3OEE - chains B and F of the 9 polymer chains in the assembly; structure by X-ray diffraction, 2.74 A resolution.

Chain B:
Protein: ATP synthase subunit alpha
From: Saccharomyces cerevisiae
Notes: EC 3.6.3.14
UniProt: P07251 (ATPA_YEAST); residues 1-510 here correspond to UniProt positions 36-545 (UniProt number = residue number + 35)
Chain sequence (510 residues; numbered 1 to 510; the number before each row is that of its first residue):
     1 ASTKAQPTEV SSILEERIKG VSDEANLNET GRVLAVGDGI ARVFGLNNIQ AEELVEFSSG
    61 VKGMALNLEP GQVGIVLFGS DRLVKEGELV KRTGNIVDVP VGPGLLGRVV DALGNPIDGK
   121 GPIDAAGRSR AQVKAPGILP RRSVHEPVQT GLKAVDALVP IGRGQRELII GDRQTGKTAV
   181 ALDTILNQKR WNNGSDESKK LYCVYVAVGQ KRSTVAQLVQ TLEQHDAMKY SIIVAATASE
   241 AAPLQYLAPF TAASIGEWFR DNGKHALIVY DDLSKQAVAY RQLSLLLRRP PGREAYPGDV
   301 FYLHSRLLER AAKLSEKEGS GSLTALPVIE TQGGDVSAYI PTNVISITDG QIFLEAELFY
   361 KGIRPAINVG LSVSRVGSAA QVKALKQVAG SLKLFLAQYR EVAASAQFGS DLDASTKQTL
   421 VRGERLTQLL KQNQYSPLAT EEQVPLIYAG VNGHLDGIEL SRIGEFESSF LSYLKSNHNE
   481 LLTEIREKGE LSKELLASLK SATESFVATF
Not modelled in the structure: 1-24, 408-409, 510
Differences from the reference sequence: engineered mutation Ser405 (Phe440 in P07251)
Ion coordination: Mg2+: Thr178 (together with AMP-PNP)
Ligand contacts:
  - AMP-PNP (ANP; phosphoaminophosphonic acid-adenylate ester), molecule 1: Asp172, Arg173, Gln174, Thr175, Gly176, Lys177, Thr178, Ala179, Glu330, Phe359, Arg364, Pro365, Gln432, Asn433, Gln434
  - AMP-PNP (ANP), molecule 2: Ile345, Ser346, Val373, Arg375
Curated features (UniProtKB/Swiss-Prot):
  - binding site (ATP): Gly171 to Thr178
  - site: Ser372 (Required for activity)
  - modified residue (Phosphoserine): Ser22, Ser143

Chain F:
Protein: ATP synthase subunit beta
From: Saccharomyces cerevisiae
Notes: EC 3.6.3.14
UniProt: P00830 (ATPB_YEAST); residues 3-478 here correspond to UniProt positions 36-511 (UniProt number = residue number + 33)
Chain sequence (484 residues; numbered -5 to 478; the number before each row is that of its first residue; numbers below 1 keep their minus sign (Ala-5 is residue -5)):
    -5 ASHHHHHHAA QSTPITGKVT AVIGAIVDVH FEQSELPAIL NALEIKTPQG KLVLEVAQHL
    55 GENTVRTIAM DGTEGLVRGE KVLDTGGPIS VPVGRETLGR IINVIGEPID ERGPIKSKLR
   115 KPIHADPPSF AEQSTSAEIL ETGIKVVDLL APYARGGKIG LFGGAGVGKT VFIQELINNI
   175 AKAHGGFSVF TGVGERTREG NDLYREMKET GVINLEGESK VALVFGQMNE PPGARARVAL
   235 TGLTIAEYFR DEEGQDVLLF IDNIFRFTQA GSEVSALLGR IPSAVGYQPT LATDMGLLQE
   295 RITTTKKGSV TSVQAVYVPA DDLTDPAPAT TFAHLDATTV LSRGISELGI YPAVDPLDSK
   355 SRLLDAAVVG QEHYDVASKV QETLQTYKSL QDIIAILGMD ELSEQDKLTV ERARKIQRFL
   415 SQPFAVAEVF TGIPGKLVRL KDTVASFKAV LEGKYDNIPE HAFYMVGGIE DVVAKAEKLA
   475 AEAN
Not modelled in the structure: -5 to 6, 476-478
Differences from the reference sequence: expression tag (-5 to 2)
Ion coordination: Mg2+: Thr164 (together with AMP-PNP)
Ligand contacts:
  - AMP-PNP (ANP; phosphoaminophosphonic acid-adenylate ester), molecule 1: Gly158, Ala159, Gly160, Val161, Gly162, Lys163, Thr164, Val165, Glu189, Arg190, Glu193, Tyr311, Tyr345, Phe418, Ala421, Phe424, Thr425
  - AMP-PNP (ANP), molecule 2: Ser355, Arg356, Tyr368
Curated features (UniProtKB/Swiss-Prot):
  - binding site (ATP): Gly157 to Thr164
  - modified residue: Thr79 (Phosphothreonine), Thr204 (Phosphothreonine), Ser340 (Phosphoserine)

How chain B and chain F interact:
Contacting residue pairs (102; chain B residue first):
  Gly45(B) - Arg72(F)  hydrogen bond (backbone-side chain)
  Leu46(B) - Arg72(F)  hydrogen bond (backbone-side chain)
  Asn47(B) - Val71(F)
  Asn47(B) - Arg72(F)
  Asn48(B) - Val71(F)
  Ile49(B) - Leu70(F)
  Ile49(B) - Val71(F)
  Gln50(B) - Gly69(F)  hydrogen bond (side chain-backbone)
  Gln50(B) - Leu70(F)
  Gln50(B) - Val71(F)
  Ala51(B) - Val16(F)  hydrophobic
  Ala51(B) - Thr67(F)
  Ala51(B) - Glu68(F)
  Ala51(B) - Gly69(F)  hydrogen bond (backbone-backbone)
  Ala51(B) - Leu70(F)  hydrogen bond (backbone-backbone)
  Glu52(B) - Glu68(F)
  Leu66(B) - Val16(F)
  Asn67(B) - Val16(F)
  Asn67(B) - Ile17(F)
  Leu68(B) - Ala15(F)
  Leu68(B) - Val16(F)  hydrogen bond (backbone-backbone)
  Leu68(B) - Leu70(F)
  Leu68(B) - Arg72(F)
  Glu69(B) - Arg72(F)  hydrogen bond (backbone-side chain)
  Pro70(B) - Thr14(F)
  Pro70(B) - Ala15(F)
  Gln72(B) - Arg72(F)  hydrogen bond (backbone-side chain)
  Val73(B) - Arg72(F)
  Ile96(B) - Gly69(F)
  Lys134(B) - Asp65(F)  salt bridge
  Lys134(B) - Glu224(F)  salt bridge
  Lys134(B) - Pro225(F)
  Ala135(B) - Asn223(F)
  Pro136(B) - Thr191(F)
  Gly137(B) - Thr191(F)
  Ile138(B) - Ile103(F)  hydrophobic
  Ile138(B) - Thr191(F)
  Ile138(B) - Asn195(F)  hydrogen bond (backbone-side chain)
  Ile138(B) - Phe219(F)  hydrophobic
  Leu139(B) - Ile103(F)
  Leu139(B) - Asp104(F)
  Leu139(B) - Glu105(F)
  Leu139(B) - Asn195(F)
  Leu139(B) - Tyr198(F)  hydrophobic
  Arg141(B) - Thr191(F)
  Arg141(B) - Asn195(F)  hydrogen bond (backbone-side chain)
  Arg142(B) - Arg199(F)
  Ser143(B) - Arg199(F)
  Arg166(B) - Arg190(F)
  Arg289(B) - Ile17(F)
  Arg289(B) - Leu271(F)
  Pro290(B) - Ala270(F)
  Pro290(B) - Pro276(F)  hydrophobic
  Gly292(B) - Val279(F)
  Arg293(B) - Ala314(F)
  Arg293(B) - Asp316(F)  salt bridge
  Arg293(B) - Asp319(F)  salt bridge
  Gly298(B) - Glu267(F)
  Asp299(B) - Glu267(F)
  Phe301(B) - Met222(F)  hydrophobic
  Phe301(B) - Arg260(F)
  Phe301(B) - Gln263(F)
  Tyr302(B) - Met222(F)
  Tyr302(B) - Asn223(F)  hydrogen bond (side chain-backbone)
  Tyr302(B) - Glu224(F)
  Tyr302(B) - Pro225(F)
  Tyr302(B) - Arg229(F)
  Tyr302(B) - Glu267(F)
  Ser305(B) - Met222(F)  hydrogen bond (side chain-backbone)
  Arg306(B) - Met222(F)
  Glu309(B) - Arg190(F)
  Glu309(B) - Thr191(F)  hydrogen bond
  Glu309(B) - Met222(F)
  Glu309(B) - Asn223(F)
  Lys317(B) - Glu105(F)  salt bridge
  Ser337(B) - Ala314(F)
  Ser337(B) - Asp315(F)  hydrogen bond
  Ser337(B) - Arg337(F)
  Thr342(B) - Ala159(F)
  Thr342(B) - Tyr311(F)  hydrogen bond (backbone-side chain)
  Thr342(B) - Ala314(F)
  Asn343(B) - Tyr311(F)
  Ile345(B) - Ala159(F)  hydrophobic
  Ile345(B) - Arg190(F)  hydrogen bond (backbone-side chain)
  Ser346(B) - Ala159(F)
  Ser346(B) - Arg190(F)  hydrogen bond (backbone-side chain)
  Ser346(B) - Met222(F)
  Ser346(B) - Arg260(F)  hydrogen bond
  Ser346(B) - Tyr311(F)
  Ile347(B) - Arg190(F)  hydrogen bond (backbone-side chain)
  Ile347(B) - Met222(F)  hydrophobic
  Thr348(B) - Arg190(F)  hydrogen bond (backbone-side chain)
  Asp349(B) - Arg190(F)  salt bridge
  Asp349(B) - Arg192(F)  salt bridge
  Leu371(B) - Glu341(F)
  Ser374(B) - Phe424(F)
  Arg375(B) - Gly160(F)
  Arg375(B) - Arg190(F)
  Arg375(B) - Phe424(F)
  Val376(B) - Arg192(F)
  Ser378(B) - Val423(F)
  Leu394(B) - Thr425(F)
Other interface residues (no listed pair), chain B (58 interface residues in all): Gly71, Arg130, Pro291, Ala338, Tyr339, Gln398
Other interface residues (no listed pair), chain F (55 interface residues in all): Ile95, Glu189, Gly194, Asp196, Pro226, Ser266, Gly280, Pro313, His455, Tyr458

In short:
The interface between chain B and chain F involves 58 residues on one side and 55 on the other; the contacts
include 20 hydrogen bonds and 7 salt bridges. Polar pairs include Lys134(B)-Asp65(F), Lys134(B)-Glu224(F) and
Arg293(B)-Asp316(F).
Here chain B is ATP synthase subunit alpha and chain F is ATP synthase subunit beta, both from Saccharomyces
cerevisiae. Entry 3OEE (Structure of four mutant forms of yeast F1 ATPase: alpha-F405S) was determined by
X-ray diffraction.
